4KJG - chains A and B; structure by X-ray diffraction, 2.38 A resolution.

[Chain A (and B)]
Name: Intestinal-type alkaline phosphatase 1
From: Rattus norvegicus
Notes: EC 3.1.3.1; chain B of this document is another copy of the same molecule, construct and numbering; everything in this record applies to it too
UniProt: P15693 (PPBI1_RAT); residues 1-482 here correspond to UniProt positions 21-502 (UniProt number = residue number + 20)
Sequence (488 residues; numbered 1 to 488; the number before each row is that of its first residue):
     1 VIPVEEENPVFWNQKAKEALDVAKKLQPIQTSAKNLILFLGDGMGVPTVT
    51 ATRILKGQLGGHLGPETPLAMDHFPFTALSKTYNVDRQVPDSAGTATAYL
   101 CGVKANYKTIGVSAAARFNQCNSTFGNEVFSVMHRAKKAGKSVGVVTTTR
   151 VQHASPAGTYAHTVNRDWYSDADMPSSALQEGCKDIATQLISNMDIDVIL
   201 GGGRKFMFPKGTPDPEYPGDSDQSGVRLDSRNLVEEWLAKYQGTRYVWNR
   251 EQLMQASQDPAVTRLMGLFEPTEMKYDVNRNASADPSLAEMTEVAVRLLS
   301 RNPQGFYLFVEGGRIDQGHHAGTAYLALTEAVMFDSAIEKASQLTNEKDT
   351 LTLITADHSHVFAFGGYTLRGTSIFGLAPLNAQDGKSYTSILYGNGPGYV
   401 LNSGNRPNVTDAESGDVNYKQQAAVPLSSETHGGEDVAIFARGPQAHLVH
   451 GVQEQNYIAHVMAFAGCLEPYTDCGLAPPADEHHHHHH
Disordered / not traced: 487-488 (chain B: 485-488)
Cystine bridges: C121-C183, C467-C474
Covalently attached groups: N-acetylglucosamine (NAG) linked to N281, N408
Sequence notes: expression tag (483-488)
Metal / ion sites: Zn2+ site 1: D42, S92, D357, H358; Mg2+ site 1: D42, S155, E311; Mg2+ site 2: E216, F269, E270, D285; Zn2+ site 2: D316, H320, H432 (together with 4-nitrophenyl phosphate); Mg2+ site 3: S342, T345
Ligand contacts: 4-nitrophenyl phosphate (4NP): D91, S92, A93, R166, D316, H320, H358, S429, H432
Swiss-Prot annotation at these positions:
  - active site: S92 (Phosphoserine intermediate)
  - binding site (Mg(2+)): D42, S155, E311
  - binding site (Zn(2+)): D42, S92, D316, H320, D357, H358, H432
  - binding site (Ca(2+)): E216, F269, E270, D285
  - glycosylation (N-linked (GlcNAc...) asparagine): N122, N281, N408

[How chain A and chain B interact]
Residue-residue contacts - 238 pairs, chain A then chain B:
  V1(A) with V85(B)
  I2(A) with V85(B), hydrophobic; D86(B); N106(B); R117(B)
  P3(A) with V85(B)
  E6(A) with V85(B); A114(B)
  E7(A) with S113(B), hydrogen bond (backbone-side chain); A114(B); A115(B), hydrogen bond (backbone-backbone); R117(B), salt bridge
  P9(A) with V103(B), hydrophobic; S113(B); V129(B), hydrophobic
  W12(A) with Y83(B); V85(B), hydrophobic; G102(B); V103(B), hydrophobic; K104(B); E454(B); N456(B), hydrogen bond (backbone-side chain)
  N13(A) with G102(B); V103(B); H460(B), hydrogen bond
  K15(A) with E454(B), salt bridge
  A16(A) with N456(B); Y457(B); H460(B)
  K17(A) with Y471(B)
  A19(A) with Q453(B); Y457(B), hydrophobic
  L20(A) with Y457(B); H460(B); V461(B), hydrophobic; F464(B), hydrophobic; Y471(B)
  A23(A) with L448(B); H450(B); Y457(B)
  K24(A) with L448(B); F464(B)
  L26(A) with H450(B)
  V46(A) with D436(B)
  P47(A) with E435(B)
  T50(A) with G434(B); E435(B); D436(B), hydrogen bond
  R53(A) with K81(B); D436(B), salt bridge; V452(B)
  Q58(A) with Q88(B)
  P65(A) with K81(B), hydrogen bond (backbone-side chain); Y83(B), hydrophobic; Q88(B)
  E66(A) with K81(B), hydrogen bond (backbone-side chain); Y83(B)
  D72(A) with V452(B)
  F74(A) with G451(B)
  P75(A) with H450(B), hydrogen bond (backbone-side chain); G451(B), hydrogen bond (backbone-backbone)
  T77(A) with T77(B); A78(B); G451(B), hydrogen bond (side chain-backbone)
  A78(A) with T77(B)
  K81(A) with R53(B); P65(B), hydrogen bond (side chain-backbone); E66(B), hydrogen bond (side chain-backbone)
  Y83(A) with W12(B); P65(B); E66(B); R370(B)
  V85(A) with V1(B); I2(B), hydrophobic; P3(B); E6(B); W12(B), hydrophobic; R370(B), hydrogen bond (backbone-side chain)
  D86(A) with I2(B); L369(B); R370(B), hydrogen bond (backbone-backbone)
  R87(A) with Y367(B), hydrogen bond (side chain-backbone); T368(B); L369(B); R370(B); P379(B)
  Q88(A) with Q58(B); P65(B); T368(B), hydrogen bond (backbone-backbone); L369(B); R370(B); G371(B), hydrogen bond (side chain-backbone); T372(B), hydrogen bond (side chain-backbone)
  V89(A) with F364(B), hydrophobic; G365(B); Y367(B); T368(B)
  P90(A) with Y367(B)
  G102(A) with W12(B); N13(B)
  V103(A) with P9(B), hydrophobic; W12(B), hydrophobic; N13(B)
  K104(A) with W12(B)
  Y107(A) with Y367(B)
  S113(A) with E7(B), hydrogen bond (side chain-backbone); P9(B)
  A114(A) with E6(B); E7(B)
  A115(A) with E7(B), hydrogen bond (backbone-backbone)
  R117(A) with I2(B); E7(B), salt bridge
  V129(A) with P9(B), hydrophobic
  H320(A) with Y367(B)
  V361(A) with A363(B), hydrophobic; F364(B); G365(B)
  A363(A) with V361(B), hydrophobic
  F364(A) with V89(B), hydrophobic; G433(B); G434(B), hydrogen bond (backbone-backbone); E435(B)
  G365(A) with V89(B); V361(B); T431(B); H432(B)
  G366(A) with T431(B), hydrogen bond (backbone-side chain)
  Y367(A) with R87(B), hydrogen bond (backbone-side chain); V89(B); P90(B); Y107(B); H320(B); T431(B); H432(B), hydrogen bond (side chain-backbone)
  T368(A) with R87(B); Q88(B), hydrogen bond (backbone-backbone); V89(B)
  L369(A) with D86(B); R87(B); Q88(B)
  R370(A) with Y83(B); V85(B), hydrogen bond (side chain-backbone); D86(B), hydrogen bond (backbone-backbone); R87(B); Q88(B)
  G371(A) with Q88(B), hydrogen bond (backbone-side chain)
  T372(A) with Q88(B), hydrogen bond (backbone-side chain)
  P379(A) with R87(B)
  A382(A) with V425(B), hydrophobic; P426(B); L427(B), hydrophobic
  Q383(A) with P426(B), hydrogen bond (backbone-backbone); L427(B); S428(B), hydrogen bond
  D384(A) with P426(B)
  Y388(A) with V425(B), hydrophobic; L427(B); T431(B)
  L392(A) with G394(B); N395(B); V425(B), hydrophobic
  G394(A) with L392(B)
  N395(A) with L392(B)
  Y399(A) with R406(B)
  L401(A) with G404(B)
  S403(A) with G404(B)
  G404(A) with L401(B); S403(B); G404(B)
  R406(A) with Y399(B); A424(B); V425(B); P426(B)
  Q422(A) with A424(B); V425(B)
  A423(A) with A424(B)
  A424(A) with R406(B); Q422(B); A423(B); A424(B)
  V425(A) with A382(B), hydrophobic; Y388(B), hydrophobic; L392(B), hydrophobic; R406(B); Q422(B)
  P426(A) with A382(B); Q383(B), hydrogen bond (backbone-backbone); D384(B); R406(B)
  L427(A) with A382(B), hydrophobic; Q383(B); Y388(B)
  S428(A) with Q383(B)
  T431(A) with G365(B); G366(B), hydrogen bond (side chain-backbone); Y367(B); Y388(B)
  H432(A) with G365(B); Y367(B), hydrogen bond (backbone-side chain)
  G433(A) with F364(B)
  G434(A) with T50(B); F364(B), hydrogen bond (backbone-backbone)
  E435(A) with V46(B); P47(B); T50(B); F364(B)
  D436(A) with V46(B); T50(B), hydrogen bond; R53(B), salt bridge
  F440(A) with V452(B), hydrophobic
  L448(A) with L20(B), hydrophobic; A23(B); K24(B)
  H450(A) with A23(B); L26(B); P75(B), hydrogen bond (side chain-backbone)
  G451(A) with F74(B); P75(B), hydrogen bond (backbone-backbone); T77(B), hydrogen bond (backbone-side chain)
  V452(A) with R53(B); D72(B); F440(B), hydrophobic
  Q453(A) with A19(B)
  E454(A) with W12(B); K15(B), salt bridge
  N456(A) with W12(B), hydrogen bond (side chain-backbone)
  Y457(A) with A16(B); A19(B), hydrophobic; L20(B); A23(B)
  H460(A) with N13(B), hydrogen bond; A16(B); L20(B)
  V461(A) with L20(B), hydrophobic
  F464(A) with L20(B), hydrophobic; K24(B)
  Y471(A) with L20(B)
  H486(A) with H450(B)
Interface residues without a listed pair, chain A (108 interface residues in all): I54, L63, T67, L79, N84, N106, S390, Y393, N405, E430, A438
Interface residues without a listed pair, chain B (106 interface residues in all): K17, I54, L63, T67, L79, N84, S390, Y393, E430, A438

[Overview]
108 residues of chain A and 106 residues of chain B are in contact, with 41 hydrogen bonds and 6 salt bridges.
Polar contacts include E7(A)-R117(B), K15(A)-E454(B) and R53(A)-D436(B). Bound to chain A: 4-nitrophenyl
phosphate. N-acetylglucosamine is covalently linked to N281(A) and N408(A).
Both chains are Intestinal-type alkaline phosphatase 1 (Rattus norvegicus). Entry 4KJG (Structure of Rat
Intestinal Alkaline Phosphatase expressed in insect cell) was determined by X-ray diffraction together with
4KJD from the same study.
